Entry 2FAT (X-ray diffraction, 1.77 A resolution); this record covers chains L and H.

== Chain L ==
Protein: FAB ATN-615, light chain
Organism: Mus musculus
Notes: antibody fragment or engineered binder
Chain sequence (212 residues; numbered 1 to 213 plus 1 insertion-coded residue; 2 numbers in that range are skipped by the numbering (no residue carries them; nothing is unmodelled there); the number before each row is that of its first residue):
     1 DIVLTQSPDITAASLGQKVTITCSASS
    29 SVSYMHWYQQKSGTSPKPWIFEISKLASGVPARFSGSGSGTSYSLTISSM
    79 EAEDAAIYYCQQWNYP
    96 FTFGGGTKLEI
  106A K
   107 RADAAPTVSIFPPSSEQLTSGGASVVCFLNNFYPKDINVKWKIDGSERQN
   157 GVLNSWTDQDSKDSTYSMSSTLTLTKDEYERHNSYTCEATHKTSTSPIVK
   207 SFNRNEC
Disulfides: Cys23-Cys88, Cys133-Cys193

== Chain H ==
Protein: FAB ATN-615, heavy chain
Organism: Mus musculus
Notes: antibody fragment or engineered binder
Chain sequence (214 residues; numbered 1 to 209 plus 5 insertion-coded residues; the number before each row is that of its first residue; a row labelled like 82A-82C holds insertion residues (82A, then the next letters in order)):
     1 GVKLQQSGPEVVKPGASVKISCKASGYSFTNFYIHWVKQRPGQGLEWIGW
    51 IF
   52A H
    53 GSDNTEYNEKFKDKATLTADTSSSTAYMQL
82A-82C SSL
    83 TSEDSAVYFCARWGPHWY
  100A F
   101 DVWGQGTTVTVSSAKTTPPSVYPLAPGNSMVTLGCLVKGYFPEPVTVTWN
   151 SGSLSSGVHTFPAVLQSDLYTLSSSVTVPSSTWPSETVTCNVAHPASSTK
   201 VDKKIAAAG
Disulfides: Cys22-Cys92, Cys135-Cys190

== Chain L / chain H interface ==
Residue-residue contacts (72; chain L residue first):
  His34(L) with Trp99(H); Tyr100(H)
  Tyr36(L) with Phe100A(H), hydrogen bond (side chain-backbone); Trp103(H), hydrophobic
  Gln38(L) with Gln39(H), hydrogen bond
  Ser43(L) with Phe91(H); Trp103(H); Gly104(H), hydrogen bond (side chain-backbone)
  Pro44(L) with Leu45(H), hydrophobic; Phe91(H); Trp103(H)
  Pro46(L) with Tyr100(H), hydrophobic; Phe100A(H); Asp101(H); Trp103(H)
  Phe49(L) with His98(H); Tyr100(H), hydrophobic
  Ala55(L) with Tyr100(H)
  Tyr87(L) with Gln39(H), hydrogen bond; Gln43(H); Gly44(H); Leu45(H), hydrophobic
  Gln89(L) with Phe100A(H)
  Tyr93(L) with Trp47(H), hydrophobic; Glu58(H); Tyr59(H), hydrogen bond (side chain-backbone); Glu61(H)
  Pro94(L) with Trp47(H)
  Phe96(L) with Trp47(H); Trp50(H); Trp95(H), hydrophobic
  Phe98(L) with Leu45(H)
  Ser115(L) with Thr132(H)
  Phe117(L) with Leu124(H); Ala125(H); Pro126(H), hydrophobic; Thr132(H)
  Pro118(L) with Ala125(H); Gly209(H)
  Pro119(L) with Gly209(H)
  Ser120(L) with Tyr122(H); Pro123(H)
  Glu122(L) with Pro123(H); Lys203(H), salt bridge
  Gln123(L) with Tyr122(H)
  Ser126(L) with Tyr122(H)
  Ser130(L) with Leu136(H); Lys138(H), hydrogen bond
  Phe134(L) with Phe161(H), hydrophobic; Ser173(H); Ser174(H); Ser175(H)
  Asn136(L) with His159(H); Phe161(H); Ser175(H), hydrogen bond
  Asn137(L) with His159(H), hydrogen bond
  Leu159(L) with Val164(H), hydrophobic; Gln166(H)
  Asn160(L) with Val164(H)
  Ser161(L) with Phe161(H); Pro162(H), hydrogen bond (side chain-backbone)
  Trp162(L) with Pro162(H)
  Thr163(L) with Thr160(H); Phe161(H)
  Asp166(L) with His159(H)
  Lys168(L) with Ser156(H), hydrogen bond
  Ser173(L) with His159(H), hydrogen bond; Phe161(H)
  Met174(L) with Phe161(H)
  Ser175(L) with Phe161(H); Ser173(H)
  Cys213(L) with Gly209(H)
Interface residues without a listed pair, chain L (43 interface residues in all): Thr42, Glu50, Ser56, Trp91, Val132, Thr179
Interface residues without a listed pair, chain H (46 interface residues in all): His35, Val37, Glu46, Asn60, Gln105, Val121, Leu133, Gly134

== Overview ==
The interface between chain L and chain H involves 43 residues on one side and 46 on the other, with 11
hydrogen bonds and 1 salt bridge. Polar contacts include Glu122(L)-Lys203(H), Tyr36(L)-Phe100A(H) and
Gln38(L)-Gln39(H).
Chain L is FAB ATN-615, light chain and chain H is FAB ATN-615, heavy chain, both from Mus musculus; the
structure, An anti-urokinase plasminogen activator receptor (UPAR) antibody: Crystal structure and binding
epitope, was determined by X-ray diffraction.
